PDB entry 8WPE | electron microscopy, 2.70 A resolution | chains D and F of the 9 polymer chains in the assembly

== Chain D (and F) ==
Protein: H5R late gene transcription factor
Organism: Monkeypox virus
Notes: chain F of this document is another copy of the same molecule, construct and numbering; everything in this record applies to it too
Amino-acid sequence (210 residues; numbered 1 to 210; the number before each row is that of its first residue):
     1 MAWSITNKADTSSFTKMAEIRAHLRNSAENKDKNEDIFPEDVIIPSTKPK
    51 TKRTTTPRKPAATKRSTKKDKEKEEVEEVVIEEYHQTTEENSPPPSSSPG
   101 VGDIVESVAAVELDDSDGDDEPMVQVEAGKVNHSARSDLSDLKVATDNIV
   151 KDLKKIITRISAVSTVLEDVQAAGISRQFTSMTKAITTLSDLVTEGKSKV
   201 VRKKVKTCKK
Disordered / not traced: 1-135, 205-210 (chain F: 1-138, 204-210)

== How chain D and chain F interact ==
Residue-residue contacts (6; chain D residue first):
  Arg-159(D) with Thr-165(F); Asp-169(F), salt bridge
  Ala-162(D) with Ala-162(F); Thr-165(F)
  Thr-165(D) with Ala-162(F)
  Asp-169(D) with Arg-159(F)
Other interface residues (no listed pair), chain D (6 interface residues in all): Thr-158, Val-163
Other interface residues (no listed pair), chain F (5 interface residues in all): Val-166

== Overview ==
6 residues of chain D face 5 of chain F across their interface; the contacts include 1 salt bridge. Its one
salt-bridged contact is Arg-159(D)/Asp-169(F).
Chain D and chain F are both H5R late gene transcription factor (Monkeypox virus); the structure, Structure of
monkeypox virus polymerase complex F8-A22-E4-H5 (tag-free A22) with exogenous DNA, was determined by electron
microscopy, deposited together with 8WPF, 8WPK and 8WPP.
